Entry 6OQR (electron microscopy, 3.10 A resolution); this record covers chains B and E of the 22 polymer chains in the assembly.

[Chain B]
Name: ATP synthase subunit alpha
Organism: Escherichia coli
Notes: EC 7.1.2.2
UniProtKB: A0A073FQ32 (A0A073FQ32_ECOLX); residue numbers follow UniProt; this construct covers 1-513
Amino-acid sequence (513 residues; numbered 1 to 513; the number before each row is that of its first residue):
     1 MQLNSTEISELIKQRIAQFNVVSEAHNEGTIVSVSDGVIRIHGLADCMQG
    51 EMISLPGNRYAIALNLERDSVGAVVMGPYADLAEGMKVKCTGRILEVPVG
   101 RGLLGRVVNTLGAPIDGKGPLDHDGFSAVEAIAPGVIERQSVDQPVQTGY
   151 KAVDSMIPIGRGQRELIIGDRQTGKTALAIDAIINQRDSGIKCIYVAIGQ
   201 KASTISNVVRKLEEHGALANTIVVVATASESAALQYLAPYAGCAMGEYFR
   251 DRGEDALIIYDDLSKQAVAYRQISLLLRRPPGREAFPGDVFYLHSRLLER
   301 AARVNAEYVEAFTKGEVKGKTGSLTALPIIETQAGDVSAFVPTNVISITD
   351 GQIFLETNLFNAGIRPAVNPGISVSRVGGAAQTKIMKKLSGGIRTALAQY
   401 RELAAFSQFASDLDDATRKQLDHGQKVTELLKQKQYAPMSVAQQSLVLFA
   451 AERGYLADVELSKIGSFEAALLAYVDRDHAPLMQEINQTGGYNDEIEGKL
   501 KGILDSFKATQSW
Not modelled in the structure: 512-513
Metal / ion sites: Mg2+: Thr176 (together with ATP)
Small-molecule neighbours:
  - ADP (adenosine-5'-diphosphate): Val374, Ser375, Arg376
  - ATP (adenosine-5'-triphosphate): Asp170, Arg171, Gln172, Thr173, Gly174, Lys175, Thr176, Ala177, Gln200, Phe360, Arg365, Pro366, Gln433, Lys434, Gln435

[Chain E]
Name: ATP synthase subunit beta
Organism: Escherichia coli
Notes: EC 7.1.2.2
UniProtKB: A0A192CEZ8 (A0A192CEZ8_ECOLX); residues 0-459 here correspond to UniProt positions 1-460 (UniProt number = residue number + 1)
Amino-acid sequence (471 residues; row label = number of the first residue in the row; numbers below 1 keep their minus sign (Met-11 is residue -11)):
   -11 MRGSHHHHHHGMATGKIVQVIGAVVDVEFPQDAVPRVYDALEVQNGNERL
    39 VLEVQQQLGGGIVRTIAMGSSDGLRRGLDVKDLEHPIEVPVGKATLGRIM
    89 NVLGEPVDMKGEIGEEERWAIHRAAPSYEELSNSQELLETGIKVIDLMAP
   139 FAKGGKVGLFGGAGVGKTVNMMELIRNIAIEHSGYSVFAGVGERTREGND
   189 FYHEMTDSNVIDKVSLVYGQMNEPPGNRLRVALTGLTMAEKFRDEGRDVL
   239 LFVDNIYRYTLAGTEVSALLGRMPSAVGYQPTLAEEMGVLQERITSTKTG
   289 SITSVQAVYVPADDLTDPSPATTFAHLDATVVLSRQIASLGIYPAVDPLD
   339 STSRQLDPLVVGQEHYDTARGVQSILQRYQELKDIIAILGMDELSEEDKL
   389 VVARARKIQRFLSQPFFVAEVFTGSPGKYVSLKDTIRGFKGIMEGEYDHL
   439 PEQAFYMVGSIEEAVEKAKKL
Not modelled in the structure: -11 to -1
Construct notes: initiating methionine (-11); expression tag (-10 to -1); conflict Ala137 (Cys138 in A0A192CEZ8)
Small-molecule neighbours: ADP (adenosine-5'-diphosphate): Ala151, Gly152, Val153, Gly154, Lys155, Thr156, Val157, Glu192, Tyr331, Phe404, Ala407, Phe410, Thr411

[Chain B / chain E interface]
Pairs across the interface - 47 pairs, chain B then chain E:
  Val32(B) with Gly47(E)
  Ser33(B) with Gln45(E), hydrogen bond (side chain-backbone)
  Val34(B) with Gln44(E); Gln45(E), hydrogen bond (backbone-backbone)
  Ser35(B) with Gln44(E)
  Asp36(B) with Gln44(E), hydrogen bond; Arg260(E), salt bridge
  Ala80(B) with Val25(E)
  Asp81(B) with Arg24(E)
  Leu82(B) with Arg24(E)
  Ala83(B) with Gln45(E)
  Glu84(B) with Gln19(E); Val22(E); Gln45(E), hydrogen bond (backbone-side chain); Leu46(E); Gly48(E), hydrogen bond (side chain-backbone); Gly49(E), hydrogen bond (side chain-backbone)
  Ile115(B) with Tyr116(E); Glu117(E)
  Arg171(B) with Phe312(E)
  Gln172(B) with Arg342(E)
  Lys201(B) with Glu280(E); Ala313(E), hydrogen bond (side chain-backbone); His314(E)
  Ala202(B) with Leu119(E); Glu280(E)
  Asn207(B) with Gln123(E)
  Val209(B) with Tyr116(E)
  Arg210(B) with Asn121(E)
  Ala228(B) with Glu280(E)
  Arg271(B) with Ser263(E); Ala264(E)
  Gln272(B) with Pro269(E); Thr270(E); Glu273(E), hydrogen bond
  Leu275(B) with Ser263(E); Pro269(E), hydrophobic
  Leu276(B) with Arg260(E)
  Arg278(B) with Gly259(E), hydrogen bond (side chain-backbone); Met261(E)
  Arg279(B) with Met261(E)
  Pro281(B) with Met261(E)
  Ala285(B) with Ser263(E); Ala264(E)
  Gln333(B) with Thr304(E); Ala309(E)
  Ala334(B) with Thr304(E)
Interface residues without a listed pair, chain B (41 interface residues in all): Tyr79, Val107, Asp116, Ser203, Ser206, Ser229, Ser231, Ala232, Val268, Glu284, Asn361, Tyr436
Interface residues without a listed pair, chain E (40 interface residues in all): Tyr26, Ala113, Ser120, Ser122, Pro262, Ala272, Gly276, Asp316, Leu347, Arg358

[Summary]
Chain B and chain E form an interface of 41 and 40 residues respectively, with 9 hydrogen bonds and 1 salt
bridge. Among the polar pairs are Asp36(B)-Arg260(E), Ser33(B)-Gln45(E) and Asp36(B)-Gln44(E). Bound to chain
B: ATP and ADP. Ligands of chain E: ADP.
Here chain B is ATP synthase subunit alpha and chain E is ATP synthase subunit beta, both from Escherichia
coli. Entry 6OQR (E. coli ATP Synthase ADP State 1a) was determined by electron microscopy, deposited together
with 6OQS, 6OQT, 6OQU, 6OQV, 6OQW, 6PQV and 3 further entries.
